Entry 8JSH (electron microscopy, 4.40 A resolution (low resolution: residue-level contacts below are approximate; hydrogen-bond / salt-bridge calls are withheld)); this record covers chains g and l of the 14 polymer chains in the assembly.

== Chain g ==
Molecule: 16S ribosomal RNA
Source organism: Escherichia coli
Sequence (1539 nucleotides; row label = number of the first residue in the row):
     2 AAUUGAAGAG UUUGAUCAUG GCUCAGAUUG AACGCUGGCG GCAGGCCUAA CACAUGCAAG
    62 UCGAACGGUA ACAGGAAGAA GCUUGCUUCU UUGCUGACGA GUGGCGGACG GGUGAGUAAU
   122 GUCUGGGAAA CUGCCUGAUG GAGGGGGAUA ACUACUGGAA ACGGUAGCUA AUACCGCAUA
   182 ACGUCGCAAG ACCAAAGAGG GGGACCUUCG GGCCUCUUGC CAUCGGAUGU GCCCAGAUGG
   242 GAUUAGCUAG UAGGUGGGGU AACGGCUCAC CUAGGCGACG AUCCCUAGCU GGUCUGAGAG
   302 GAUGACCAGC CACACUGGAA CUGAGACACG GUCCAGACUC CUACGGGAGG CAGCAGUGGG
   362 GAAUAUUGCA CAAUGGGCGC AAGCCUGAUG CAGCCAUGCC GCGUGUAUGA AGAAGGCCUU
   422 CGGGUUGUAA AGUACUUUCA GCGGGGAGGA AGGGAGUAAA GUUAAUACCU UUGCUCAUUG
   482 ACGUUACCCG CAGAAGAAGC ACCGGCUAAC UCCGUGCCAG CAGCCGCGGU AAUACGGAGG
   542 GUGCAAGCGU UAAUCGGAAU UACUGGGCGU AAAGCGCACG CAGGCGGUUU GUUAAGUCAG
   602 AUGUGAAAUC CCCGGGCUCA ACCUGGGAAC UGCAUCUGAU ACUGGCAAGC UUGAGUCUCG
   662 UAGAGGGGGG UAGAAUUCCA GGUGUAGCGG UGAAAUGCGU AGAGAUCUGG AGGAAUACCG
   722 GUGGCGAAGG CGGCCCCCUG GACGAAGACU GACGCUCAGG UGCGAAAGCG UGGGGAGCAA
   782 ACAGGAUUAG AUACCCUGGU AGUCCACGCC GUAAACGAUG UCGACUUGGA GGUUGUGCCC
   842 UUGAGGCGUG GCUUCCGGAG CUAACGCGUU AAGUCGACCG CCUGGGGAGU ACGGCCGCAA
   902 GGUUAAAACU CAAAUGAAUU GACGGGGGCC CGCACAAGCG GUGGAGCAUG UGGUUUAAUU
   962 CGAUGCAACG CGAAGAACCU UACCUGGUCU UGACAUCCAC GGAAGUUUUC AGAGAUGAGA
  1022 AUGUGCCUUC GGGAACCGUG AGACAGGUGC UGCAUGGCUG UCGUCAGCUC GUGUUGUGAA
  1082 AUGUUGGGUU AAGUCCCGCA ACGAGCGCAA CCCUUAUCCU UUGUUGCCAG CGGUCCGGCC
  1142 GGGAACUCAA AGGAGACUGC CAGUGAUAAA CUGGAGGAAG GUGGGGAUGA CGUCAAGUCA
  1202 UCAUGGCCCU UACGACCAGG GCUACACACG UGCUACAAUG GCGCAUACAA AGAGAAGCGA
  1262 CCUCGCGAGA GCAAGCGGAC CUCAUAAAGU GCGUCGUAGU CCGGAUUGGA GUCUGCAACU
  1322 CGACUCCAUG AAGUCGGAAU CGCUAGUAAU CGUGGAUCAG AAUGCCACGG UGAAUACGUU
  1382 CCCGGGCCUU GUACACACCG CCCGUCACAC CAUGGGAGUG GGUUGCAAAA GAAGUAGGUA
  1442 GCUUAACCUU CGGGAGGGCG CUUACCACUU UGUGAUUCAU GACUGGGGUG AAGUCGUAAC
  1502 AAGGUAACCG UAGGGGAACC UGCGGUUGGA UCACCUCCU
Not modelled in the structure: 923-1387

== Chain l ==
Protein: 30S ribosomal protein S4
Source organism: Escherichia coli
UniProt: P0A7V8 (RS4_ECOLI); residues 0-205 here correspond to UniProt positions 1-206 (UniProt number = residue number + 1)
Chain sequence (206 residues; numbered 0 to 205; the number before each row is that of its first residue; numbering starts at 0):
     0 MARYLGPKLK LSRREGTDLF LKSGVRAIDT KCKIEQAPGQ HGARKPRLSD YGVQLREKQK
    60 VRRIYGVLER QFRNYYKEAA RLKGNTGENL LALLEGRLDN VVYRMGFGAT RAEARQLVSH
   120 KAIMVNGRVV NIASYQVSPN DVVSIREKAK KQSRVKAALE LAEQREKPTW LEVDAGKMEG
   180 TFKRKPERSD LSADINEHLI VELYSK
Not modelled in the structure: 0

== Interface between chain g and chain l ==
Residue-residue contacts (100; chain g residue first):
  A3(g) / Lys-82(l)
  U5(g) / Gly-83(l)
  A8(g) / Glu-201(l)
  A8(g) / Ser-204(l)
  A8(g) / Lys-205(l)
  A28(g) / Arg-72(l)
  G402(g) / Gln-70(l)
  G402(g) / Ser-133(l)
  C403(g) / Gln-70(l)
  C403(g) / Ser-118(l)
  C403(g) / Ser-133(l)
  G404(g) / Ala-1(l)
  G404(g) / Arg-2(l)
  G404(g) / Arg-114(l)
  G404(g) / Ser-118(l)
  U405(g) / Ala-1(l)
  U405(g) / Arg-2(l)
  G406(g) / Arg-2(l)
  G406(g) / Gln-115(l)
  G406(g) / Arg-153(l)
  U407(g) / Arg-2(l)
  U407(g) / Thr-109(l)
  U407(g) / Gln-115(l)
  U407(g) / Arg-153(l)
  A408(g) / Lys-7(l)
  A408(g) / Lys-21(l)
  A408(g) / Thr-109(l)
  U409(g) / Lys-21(l)
  U409(g) / Gly-23(l)
  G410(g) / Arg-25(l)
  G410(g) / Lys-30(l)
  A411(g) / Arg-25(l)
  G413(g) / Thr-29(l)
  G413(g) / Lys-30(l)
  G413(g) / Lys-32(l)
  U426(g) / Lys-32(l)
  U426(g) / Gln-35(l)
  U426(g) / Gly-38(l)
  U427(g) / Arg-12(l)
  G428(g) / Lys-9(l)
  G428(g) / Arg-12(l)
  U429(g) / Leu-8(l)
  U429(g) / Arg-12(l)
  U429(g) / Lys-30(l)
  U429(g) / Cys-31(l)
  A430(g) / Pro-6(l)
  A430(g) / Lys-7(l)
  A430(g) / Leu-8(l)
  C436(g) / Arg-153(l)
  U437(g) / Gln-115(l)
  U437(g) / His-119(l)
  U437(g) / Arg-153(l)
  U438(g) / His-119(l)
  U439(g) / Ser-118(l)
  U439(g) / His-119(l)
  U439(g) / Lys-120(l)
  C440(g) / Lys-120(l)
  C490(g) / Arg-145(l)
  G491(g) / Lys-147(l)
  A495(g) / His-119(l)
  A499(g) / Ala-1(l)
  A509(g) / Ser-48(l)
  A509(g) / Leu-54(l)
  A509(g) / Arg-55(l)
  C511(g) / His-40(l)
  C511(g) / Arg-43(l)
  U512(g) / His-40(l)
  U512(g) / Arg-43(l)
  G540(g) / Gln-39(l)
  G541(g) / Gly-38(l)
  G541(g) / Gln-39(l)
  G542(g) / Lys-9(l)
  G542(g) / Arg-13(l)
  G542(g) / Gly-38(l)
  U543(g) / Arg-13(l)
  G544(g) / Arg-55(l)
  G544(g) / Gln-58(l)
  G544(g) / Arg-62(l)
  C545(g) / Lys-57(l)
  C545(g) / Gln-58(l)
  C545(g) / Arg-61(l)
  C545(g) / Glu-68(l)
  C545(g) / Arg-69(l)
  A546(g) / Arg-61(l)
  A546(g) / Leu-67(l)
  A546(g) / Glu-68(l)
  A546(g) / Arg-69(l)
  A547(g) / Ala-1(l)
  A547(g) / Leu-67(l)
  C549(g) / Arg-69(l)
  C613(g) / Arg-80(l)
  C613(g) / Lys-82(l)
  C618(g) / Arg-127(l)
  U619(g) / Arg-127(l)
  U619(g) / Val-128(l)
  U619(g) / Val-129(l)
  U619(g) / Asn-130(l)
  U619(g) / Ile-131(l)
  C620(g) / Ile-131(l)
  C620(g) / Tyr-134(l)
Other interface residues (no listed pair), chain g (50 interface residues in all): G27, C401, G425, C612, C614
Other interface residues (no listed pair), chain l (60 interface residues in all): Leu-4, Ser-22, Tyr-50, Asn-73, Ala-111, Glu-112

== Summary ==
50 residues of chain g face 60 of chain l across their interface.
Chain g is 16S ribosomal RNA and chain l is 30S ribosomal protein S4, both from Escherichia coli; the
structure, Structure of the 30S-body-IF3 complex from Escherichia coli, was determined by electron microscopy
together with 8JSG from the same study.
